PDB entry 8YQU | electron microscopy, 2.85 A resolution | chains B and H of the 9 polymer chains in the assembly

# Chain B
Protein: DNA-directed RNA polymerase subunit beta
Organism: African swine fever virus
Notes: EC 2.7.7.6
Reference sequence: A0A2X0RU95 (A0A2X0RU95_ASF); numbering as in UniProt (aligned over 1-1242)
Sequence (1242 residues; numbered 1 to 1242; the number before each row is that of its first residue):
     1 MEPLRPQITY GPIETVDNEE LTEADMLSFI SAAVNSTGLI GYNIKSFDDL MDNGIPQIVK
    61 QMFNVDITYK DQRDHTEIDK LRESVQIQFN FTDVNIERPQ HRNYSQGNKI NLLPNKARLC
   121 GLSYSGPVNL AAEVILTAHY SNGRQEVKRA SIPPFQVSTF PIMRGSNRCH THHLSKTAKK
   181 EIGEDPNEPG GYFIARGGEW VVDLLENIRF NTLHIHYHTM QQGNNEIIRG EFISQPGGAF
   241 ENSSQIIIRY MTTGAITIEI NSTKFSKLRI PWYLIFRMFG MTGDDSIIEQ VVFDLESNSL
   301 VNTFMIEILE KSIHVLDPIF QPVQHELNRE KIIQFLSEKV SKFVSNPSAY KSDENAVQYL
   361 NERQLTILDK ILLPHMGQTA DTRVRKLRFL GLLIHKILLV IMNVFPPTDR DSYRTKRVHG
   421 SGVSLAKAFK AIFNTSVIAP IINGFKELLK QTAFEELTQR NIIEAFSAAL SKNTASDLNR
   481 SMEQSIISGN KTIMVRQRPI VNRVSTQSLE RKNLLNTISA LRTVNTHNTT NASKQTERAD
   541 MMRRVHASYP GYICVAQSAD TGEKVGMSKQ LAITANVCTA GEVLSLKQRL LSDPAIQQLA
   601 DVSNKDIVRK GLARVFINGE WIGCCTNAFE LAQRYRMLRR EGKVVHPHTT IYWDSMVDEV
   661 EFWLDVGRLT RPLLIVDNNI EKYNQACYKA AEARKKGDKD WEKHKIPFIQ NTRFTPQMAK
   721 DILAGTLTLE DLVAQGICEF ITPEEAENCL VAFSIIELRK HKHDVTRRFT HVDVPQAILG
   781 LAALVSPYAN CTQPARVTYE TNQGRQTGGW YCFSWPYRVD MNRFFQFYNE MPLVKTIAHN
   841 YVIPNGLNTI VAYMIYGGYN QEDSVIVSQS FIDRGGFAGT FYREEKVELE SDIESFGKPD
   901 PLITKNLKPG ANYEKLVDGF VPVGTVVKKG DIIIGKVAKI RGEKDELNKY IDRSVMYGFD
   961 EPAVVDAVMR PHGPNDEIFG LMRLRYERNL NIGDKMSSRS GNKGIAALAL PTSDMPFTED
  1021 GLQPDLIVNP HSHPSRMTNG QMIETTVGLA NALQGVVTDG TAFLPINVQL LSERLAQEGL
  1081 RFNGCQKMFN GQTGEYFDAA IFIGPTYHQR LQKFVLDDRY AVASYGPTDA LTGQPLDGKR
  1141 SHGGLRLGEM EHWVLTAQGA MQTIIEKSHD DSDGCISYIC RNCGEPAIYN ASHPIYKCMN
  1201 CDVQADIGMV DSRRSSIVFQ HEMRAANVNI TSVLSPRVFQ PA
Unresolved in the structure: 1-3, 219-224, 490-503, 529-532, 941-948
Metal / ion sites: Zn2+: Cys1180, Cys1183, Cys1198, Cys1201

# Chain H
Protein: DNA-directed RNA polymerase RPB10 homolog
Organism: African swine fever virus
Reference sequence: A0A0C5BCR6 (A0A0C5BCR6_ASF); numbering as in UniProt (aligned over 1-80)
Sequence (80 residues; each row starts with the number of its first residue):
     1 MLIPVVCFTC GFPIGTYAAI FDKARTEYIK TKMGGTLPQN IPLDASLQIE LKDLITALGI
    61 PMRVCCRTHL ITTLDYRKYY
Metal / ion sites: Zn2+: Cys7, Cys10, Cys65, Cys66

# Interface between chain B and chain H
Contacting residue pairs - 77 pairs, chain B then chain H:
  Ala24(B) - Ala45(H)  hydrophobic
  Asp25(B) - Ala45(H)
  Ser31(B) - Asn40(H)
  Ser31(B) - Leu43(H)
  Lys180(B) - Tyr80(H)  hydrogen bond (backbone-side chain)
  Pro186(B) - Tyr80(H)
  Asn187(B) - Tyr79(H)  hydrogen bond (side chain-backbone)
  Leu723(B) - Thr36(H)
  Leu723(B) - Leu37(H)  hydrogen bond (backbone-backbone)
  Leu723(B) - Asn40(H)  hydrogen bond (backbone-side chain)
  Leu723(B) - Leu43(H)
  Leu723(B) - Asp44(H)
  Ala724(B) - Gly35(H)
  Ala724(B) - Leu37(H)
  Gly725(B) - Leu37(H)
  Trp810(B) - Met1(H)  hydrophobic
  Trp810(B) - Leu74(H)  hydrophobic
  Trp810(B) - Tyr76(H)  hydrophobic
  Trp810(B) - Tyr79(H)  hydrophobic
  Phe813(B) - Tyr76(H)  hydrogen bond (backbone-side chain)
  Phe813(B) - Tyr79(H)  hydrophobic
  Phe813(B) - Tyr80(H)
  Trp815(B) - Tyr76(H)  hydrogen bond
  Tyr817(B) - Tyr80(H)
  Phe827(B) - Met1(H)  hydrogen bond (backbone-backbone)
  Tyr828(B) - Met1(H)
  Tyr828(B) - Leu2(H)
  Tyr828(B) - Phe8(H)  hydrophobic
  Asn829(B) - Thr73(H)
  Asn829(B) - Leu74(H)  hydrogen bond (backbone-backbone)
  Glu830(B) - Phe8(H)
  Glu830(B) - His69(H)  salt bridge
  Glu830(B) - Thr72(H)  hydrogen bond
  Glu830(B) - Thr73(H)
  Met831(B) - Thr72(H)  hydrogen bond (backbone-backbone)
  Met831(B) - Leu74(H)
  Leu833(B) - Thr68(H)
  Leu833(B) - Thr72(H)
  Lys835(B) - Pro42(H)
  Asn840(B) - Pro42(H)
  Asn840(B) - Leu43(H)
  Ile843(B) - Leu74(H)  hydrophobic
  Ile843(B) - Tyr79(H)  hydrophobic
  Pro844(B) - Leu74(H)  hydrophobic
  Asn848(B) - Thr68(H)
  Asn848(B) - His69(H)
  Asn848(B) - Thr72(H)  hydrogen bond
  Ile850(B) - Thr9(H)
  Ile850(B) - Cys65(H)  hydrophobic
  Phe871(B) - Phe8(H)
  Arg874(B) - Val6(H)
  Arg874(B) - Cys7(H)
  Arg874(B) - Phe8(H)  hydrogen bond (side chain-backbone)
  Arg874(B) - Thr9(H)  hydrogen bond (side chain-backbone)
  Arg874(B) - Cys10(H)  hydrogen bond (side chain-backbone)
  Arg874(B) - Gly11(H)
  Asp1020(B) - Arg63(H)
  Gly1021(B) - Arg63(H)  hydrogen bond (backbone-side chain)
  Leu1022(B) - Cys65(H)
  Gln1023(B) - Thr9(H)  hydrogen bond (side chain-backbone)
  Gln1023(B) - Cys10(H)
  Asp1025(B) - Thr9(H)  hydrogen bond
  Ala1052(B) - Val64(H)  hydrophobic
  Ala1052(B) - Arg67(H)
  Ala1052(B) - Thr68(H)
  Leu1053(B) - Lys52(H)
  Leu1053(B) - Met62(H)
  Leu1053(B) - Val64(H)  hydrophobic
  Gln1054(B) - Glu50(H)  hydrogen bond
  Gln1054(B) - Lys52(H)
  Gly1055(B) - Glu50(H)
  Gly1055(B) - Leu51(H)  hydrogen bond (backbone-backbone)
  Gly1055(B) - Ile71(H)
  Val1056(B) - Ile49(H)
  Val1056(B) - Glu50(H)
  Val1057(B) - Ile71(H)  hydrophobic
  Pro1105(B) - Val64(H)
Other interface residues (no listed pair), chain B (50 interface residues in all): Leu27, Ile722, Cys812, Phe825, Ile837, Leu847, Ser870, Gly875, Gly876, Leu1049, Glu1078
Other interface residues (no listed pair), chain H (36 interface residues in all): Pro4, Asp75

# Summary
50 residues of chain B face 36 of chain H across their interface, with 19 hydrogen bonds and 1 salt bridge.
Among the polar pairs are Glu830(B)-His69(H), Lys180(B)-Tyr80(H) and Asn187(B)-Tyr79(H). Cys1180(B),
Cys1183(B), Cys1198(B) and Cys1201(B) form the Zn2+ site.
Chain B is DNA-directed RNA polymerase subunit beta and chain H is DNA-directed RNA polymerase RPB10 homolog,
both from African swine fever virus; the structure, African swine fever virus RNA Polymerase-M1249L complex1,
was determined by electron microscopy together with 8YQT, 8YQV, 8YQW, 8YQX, 8YQY and 8YQZ from the same study.
